PDB entry 4FFY | X-ray diffraction, 2.50 A resolution | chains H and A of the 3 polymer chains in the assembly

[Chain H]
Molecule: DENV1-E111 single chain variable fragment (heavy chain)
Organism: Mus musculus
Sequence (130 residues; each row starts with the number of its first residue):
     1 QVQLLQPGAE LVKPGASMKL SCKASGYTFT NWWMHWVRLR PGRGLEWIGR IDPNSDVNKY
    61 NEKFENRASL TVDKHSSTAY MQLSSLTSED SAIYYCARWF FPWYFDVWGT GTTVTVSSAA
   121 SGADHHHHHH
Not modelled in the structure: 120-130
Cystine bridges: Cys22-Cys96

[Chain A]
Molecule: envelope glycoprotein
Organism: Dengue virus 1
UniProt: Q9J7C6 (Q9J7C6_9FLAV); residues 293-399 here correspond to UniProt positions 573-679 (UniProt number = residue number + 280)
Sequence (111 residues; row label = number of the first residue in the row):
   289 MASMTLKGMS YVMCTGSFKL EKEVAETQHG TVLVQVKYEG TDAPCKIPFS TQDEKGATQN
   349 GRLITANPIV TDKEKPVNIE AEPPFGESYI VVGAGEKALK LSWFKKGSSI G
Not modelled in the structure: 289-298, 396-399
Differences from the reference sequence: expression tag (289-292)
Cystine bridges: Cys302-Cys333
Reported in the primary citation:
  - mutagenesis - K310E/T329E/K361T: unchanged binding to E111
  - mutagenesis - K343I (45 minutes): increased binding to E111

[Interface between chain H and chain A]
Residue-residue contacts - 23 pairs, chain H then chain A:
  Asn31(H) with Glu384(A), hydrogen bond
  Trp32(H) with Glu384(A)
  Trp33(H) with Lys343(A)
  Arg50(H) with Lys343(A), hydrogen bond (side chain-backbone); Gly344(A), hydrogen bond (side chain-backbone); Ala345(A)
  Val57(H) with Glu342(A); Lys343(A)
  Asn58(H) with Lys343(A), hydrogen bond (backbone-side chain)
  Lys59(H) with Lys343(A)
  Trp99(H) with Gln340(A); Gly344(A)
  Phe100(H) with Ala382(A), hydrophobic; Gly383(A)
  Phe101(H) with Gln340(A); Val379(A), hydrophobic; Ala382(A); Gly383(A), hydrogen bond (backbone-backbone); Ala386(A), hydrophobic
  Pro102(H) with Ser338(A); Gln340(A)
  Trp103(H) with Pro336(A), hydrophobic; Ala382(A), hydrophobic
Interface residues without a listed pair, chain A (15 interface residues in all): Met301, Gly381, Lys388
Interface features reported in the paper:
  - epitope / paratope residues, chain A: Ser338(A), Gly344(A), Ala345(A), Ala382(A)

[In short]
12 residues of chain H and 15 residues of chain A are in contact; the contacts include 5 hydrogen bonds. Polar
contacts include Asn31(H)-Glu384(A), Arg50(H)-Lys343(A) and Arg50(H)-Gly344(A). From the paper: K343I of chain
A increases binding to E111; epitope/paratope residues Ser338(A), Gly344(A) and Ala345(A) among others.
Chain H is DENV1-E111 single chain variable fragment (heavy chain) (Mus musculus) and chain A is envelope
glycoprotein (Dengue virus 1); the structure, Crystal structure of DENV1-E111 single chain variable fragment
bound to DENV-1 DIII, strain 16007, was determined by X-ray diffraction together with 4FFZ from the same
study.
